6CG0 - chains A and I of the 11 polymer chains in the assembly; structure by electron microscopy, 3.17 A resolution.

== Chain A ==
Name: V(D)J recombination-activating protein 1
From: Mus musculus
Notes: EC 3.1.-.-, 2.3.2.27
UniProt: P15919 (RAG1_MOUSE); residue numbers follow UniProt; this construct covers 265-1039
Chain sequence (775 residues; each row starts with the number of its first residue):
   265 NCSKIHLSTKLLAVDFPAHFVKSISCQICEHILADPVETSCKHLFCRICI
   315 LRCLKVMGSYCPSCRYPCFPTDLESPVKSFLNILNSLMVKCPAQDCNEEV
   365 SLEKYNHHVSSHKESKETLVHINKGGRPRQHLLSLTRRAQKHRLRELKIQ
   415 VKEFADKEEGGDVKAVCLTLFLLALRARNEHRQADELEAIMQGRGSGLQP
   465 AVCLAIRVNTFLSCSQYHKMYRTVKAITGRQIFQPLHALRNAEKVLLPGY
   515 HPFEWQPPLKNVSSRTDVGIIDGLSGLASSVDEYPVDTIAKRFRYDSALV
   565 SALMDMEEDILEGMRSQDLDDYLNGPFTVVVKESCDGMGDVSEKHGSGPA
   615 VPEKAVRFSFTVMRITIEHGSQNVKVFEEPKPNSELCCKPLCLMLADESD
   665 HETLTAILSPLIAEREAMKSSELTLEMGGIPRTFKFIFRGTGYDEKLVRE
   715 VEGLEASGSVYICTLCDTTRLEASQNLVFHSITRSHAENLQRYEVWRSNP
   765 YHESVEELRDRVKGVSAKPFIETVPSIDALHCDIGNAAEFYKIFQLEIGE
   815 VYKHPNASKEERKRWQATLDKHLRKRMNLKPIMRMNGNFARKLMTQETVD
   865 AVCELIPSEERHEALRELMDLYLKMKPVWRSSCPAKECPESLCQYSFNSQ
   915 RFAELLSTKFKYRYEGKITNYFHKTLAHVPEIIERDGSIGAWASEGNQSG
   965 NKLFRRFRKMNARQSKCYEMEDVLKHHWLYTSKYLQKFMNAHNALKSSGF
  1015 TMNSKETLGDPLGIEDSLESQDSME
Disordered / not traced: 265-394, 1009-1039
Differences from the reference sequence: conflict Gln962 (Glu in P15919)
UniProt features mapped onto this chain:
  - zinc finger: Cys290 to Arg329 (RING-type), Leu351 to Lys380 (RAG1-type)
  - DNA-binding region: Gly389 to Gln456 (NBD)
  - binding site (Zn(2+)): Cys266, His270, Cys290, Cys293, His295, Cys305, His307, Cys310, Cys313, Cys325, Cys328, Cys355, Cys360, His372, His376
  - binding site (a divalent metal cation): Asp600, Asp708
  - site: Trp893 (Essential for DNA hairpin formation, participates in base-stacking interactions near the cleavage site)
Ion coordination: Ca2+: Asp600, Gly601 (shared with 1 residue of chain F); Zn2+: Cys727, Cys730, His937, His942
What the authors report for this chain:
  - catalytic residues: Asp600, Asp708 (citing earlier work)

== Chain I ==
Molecule: 16-nt DNA strand
Sequence (16 nucleotides; numbered 1 to 16; the number before each row is that of its first residue):
     1 GATCTGGCCTGTCTTA

== Chain A / chain I interface ==
Residue-residue contacts - 16 pairs, chain A then chain I:
  Asp708(A) - DA16(I)  phosphate contact
  Glu709(A) - DT15(I)  sugar contact
  Glu709(A) - DA16(I)  hydrogen bond to the phosphate
  Lys710(A) - DA16(I)  hydrogen bond to the phosphate
  Ser721(A) - DT15(I)  hydrogen bond to the sugar
  Arg734(A) - DT14(I)  sugar contact
  His795(A) - DA16(I)  phosphate contact
  Lys823(A) - DT12(I)  salt bridge to the phosphate
  Arg848(A) - DA16(I)  base contact
  Arg927(A) - DT14(I)  salt bridge to the phosphate
  Thr933(A) - DT14(I)  phosphate contact
  Thr933(A) - DT15(I)  phosphate contact
  Asn934(A) - DT14(I)  hydrogen bond to the phosphate
  Asn934(A) - DT15(I)  hydrogen bond to the phosphate
  Tyr935(A) - DT15(I)  sugar contact
  Tyr935(A) - DA16(I)  hydrogen bond to the phosphate
Also at the interface, not in a pair above, chain A (15 interface residues in all): Gly722, Glu803, Lys931
Also at the interface, not in a pair above, chain I (5 interface residues in all): DC13

== Overview ==
Chain A and chain I form an interface of 15 and 5 residues respectively, with 6 hydrogen bonds and 2 salt
bridges. Polar contacts include Ser721(A)-DT15(I), Glu709(A)-DA16(I) and Lys710(A)-DA16(I). From UniProt: a
DNA-binding region, 15 Zn2+-binding residues and divalent metal cation-binding residues Asp600(A) and
Asp708(A) on chain A. From the paper: catalytic residues Asp600(A) and Asp708(A).
Chain A is V(D)J recombination-activating protein 1 (Mus musculus) and chain I is a 16-nt DNA strand; the
structure, Cryo-EM structure of mouse RAG1/2 HFC complex (3.17 A), was determined by electron microscopy,
deposited together with 5ZDZ, 5ZE0, 5ZE1, 5ZE2, 6CIJ, 6CIK, 6CIL and 6CIM.
